Entry 6TPF (X-ray diffraction, 2.31 A resolution); this record covers chain A.

# Chain A
Molecule: Tyrosine-protein kinase JAK1
Notes: EC 2.7.10.2; fragment: kinase domain
UniProtKB: P23458 (JAK1_HUMAN); residue numbers follow UniProt; this construct covers 864-1154
Amino-acid sequence (291 residues; numbered 864 to 1154; the number before each row is that of its first residue):
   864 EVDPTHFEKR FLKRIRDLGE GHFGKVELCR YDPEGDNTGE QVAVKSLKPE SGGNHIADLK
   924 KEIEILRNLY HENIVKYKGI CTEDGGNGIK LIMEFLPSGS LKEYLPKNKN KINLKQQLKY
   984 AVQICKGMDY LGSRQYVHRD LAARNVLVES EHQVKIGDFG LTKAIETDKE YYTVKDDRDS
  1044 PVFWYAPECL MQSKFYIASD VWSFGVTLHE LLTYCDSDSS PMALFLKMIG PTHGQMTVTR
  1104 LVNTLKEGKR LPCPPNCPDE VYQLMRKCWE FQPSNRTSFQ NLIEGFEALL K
Unresolved in the structure: 913-914, 1154
Modified residues: Tyr1034 (O-phosphotyrosine; PTR); Tyr1035 (O-phosphotyrosine; PTR)
Ligand contacts: NTQ ((1S)-2,2-bis(fluoranyl)-N-[4-(3-methyl-6-oxidanylidene-2,7-dihydropyrazolo[3,4-b]pyridin-4-yl)cyclohexyl]cyclopropane-1-carboxamide): Leu881, Gly882, Glu883, Gly884, Phe886, Gly887, Lys888, Val889, Ala906, Lys908, Val938, Met956, Glu957, Phe958, Leu959, Gly962, Ser963, Glu966, Arg1007, Asn1008, Leu1010, Gly1020, Asp1021

# In short
Ligands of chain A: compound NTQ.
Chain A is Tyrosine-protein kinase JAK1; the structure, Fragment-based discovery of pyrazolopyridones as JAK1
inhibitors with excellent subtype selectivity, was determined by X-ray diffraction, deposited together with
6TPD and 6TPE.
